PDB entry 6IS8 | X-ray diffraction, 1.68 A resolution | chains A and D of the 4 polymer chains in the assembly

[Chain A]
Molecule: Monokaryotic chloroplast 1
Organism: Zea mays
Notes: fragment: RuvC domain
Reference sequence: B4FCI7 (B4FCI7_MAIZE); numbering as in UniProt (aligned over 109-271)
Chain sequence (174 residues; row label = number of the first residue in the row):
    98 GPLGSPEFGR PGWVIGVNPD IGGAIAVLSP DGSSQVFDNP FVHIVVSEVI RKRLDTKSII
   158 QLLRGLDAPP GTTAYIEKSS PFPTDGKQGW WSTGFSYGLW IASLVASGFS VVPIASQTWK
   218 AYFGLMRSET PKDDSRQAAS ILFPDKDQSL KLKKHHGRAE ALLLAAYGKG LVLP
Unresolved in the structure: 98-108
Differences from the reference sequence: expression tag (98-108); engineered mutation Asn115 (Asp in B4FCI7)

[Chain D]
Molecule: 33-nt DNA strand
Sequence (33 nucleotides; each row starts with the number of its first residue):
     1 ATCTGCAGGG TCTGGTTTCC AGACCTACGA TTG
Unresolved in the structure: 16

[Interface between chain A and chain D]
Contacting residue pairs (40):
  Asp117(A) - DT26(D)  sugar contact
  Asp117(A) - DA27(D)  phosphate contact
  Ile118(A) - DA27(D)  hydrogen bond to the phosphate
  Val146(A) - DG29(D)  phosphate contact
  Arg148(A) - DC28(D)  salt bridge to the phosphate
  Arg148(A) - DG29(D)  salt bridge to the phosphate
  Arg150(A) - DC28(D)  salt bridge to the phosphate
  Lys175(A) - DC12(D)  phosphate contact
  Lys175(A) - DT13(D)  salt bridge to the phosphate
  Ser177(A) - DG10(D)  hydrogen bond to the base
  Ser177(A) - DT11(D)  sugar contact
  Ser177(A) - DC12(D)  sugar contact
  Ser177(A) - DC25(D)  base contact
  Pro178(A) - DG10(D)  base contact
  Pro178(A) - DC25(D)  base contact
  Phe179(A) - DG10(D)  base contact
  Phe179(A) - DC24(D)  base contact
  Phe179(A) - DC25(D)  stacking on the base
  Pro180(A) - DG10(D)  base contact
  Asp182(A) - DC25(D)  hydrogen bond to the base
  Asp182(A) - DT26(D)  base contact
  Gln185(A) - DC28(D)  sugar contact
  Gly186(A) - DA27(D)  sugar contact
  Trp187(A) - DG10(D)  sugar contact
  Ser189(A) - DA27(D)  sugar contact
  Ser189(A) - DC28(D)  hydrogen bond to the phosphate
  Thr190(A) - DT26(D)  sugar contact
  Ala212(A) - DC12(D)  phosphate contact
  Ala212(A) - DT13(D)  sugar contact
  Ser213(A) - DC24(D)  sugar contact
  Gln214(A) - DC12(D)  base contact
  Gln214(A) - DA23(D)  hydrogen bond to the base
  Gln214(A) - DC24(D)  hydrogen bond to the base
  Thr215(A) - DT13(D)  sugar contact
  Lys217(A) - DC24(D)  phosphate contact
  Lys217(A) - DC25(D)  salt bridge to the phosphate
  Met223(A) - DA23(D)  phosphate contact
  Met223(A) - DC24(D)  phosphate contact
  Arg224(A) - DA23(D)  salt bridge to the phosphate
  Arg224(A) - DC24(D)  hydrogen bond to the phosphate
Other interface residues (no listed pair), chain A (28 interface residues in all): Asn115, Ile147, Lys149, Glu174, Glu257
Other interface residues (no listed pair), chain D (12 interface residues in all): DG22

[Summary]
The interface between chain A and chain D involves 28 residues on one side and 12 on the other, with 7
hydrogen bonds, 6 salt bridges and 1 aromatic stacking contact. Polar contacts include Ser177(A)-DG10(D),
Asp182(A)-DC25(D) and Gln214(A)-DA23(D).
Chain A is Monokaryotic chloroplast 1 (Zea mays) and chain D is a 33-nt DNA strand; the structure, Crystal
structure of ZmMoc1 D115N mutant in complex with Holliday junction, was determined by X-ray diffraction
together with 6IS9, 6JRF and 6JRG from the same study.
